5B5M - chains C and M of the 36 polymer chains in the assembly; structure by X-ray diffraction, 3.30 A resolution.

# Chain C
Name: Photosynthetic reaction center cytochrome c subunit
Source organism: Thermochromatium tepidum
Reference sequence: D2Z0P5 (D2Z0P5_THETI); residue numbers follow UniProt; this construct covers 1-333
Sequence (333 residues; numbered 1 to 333; the number before each row is that of its first residue):
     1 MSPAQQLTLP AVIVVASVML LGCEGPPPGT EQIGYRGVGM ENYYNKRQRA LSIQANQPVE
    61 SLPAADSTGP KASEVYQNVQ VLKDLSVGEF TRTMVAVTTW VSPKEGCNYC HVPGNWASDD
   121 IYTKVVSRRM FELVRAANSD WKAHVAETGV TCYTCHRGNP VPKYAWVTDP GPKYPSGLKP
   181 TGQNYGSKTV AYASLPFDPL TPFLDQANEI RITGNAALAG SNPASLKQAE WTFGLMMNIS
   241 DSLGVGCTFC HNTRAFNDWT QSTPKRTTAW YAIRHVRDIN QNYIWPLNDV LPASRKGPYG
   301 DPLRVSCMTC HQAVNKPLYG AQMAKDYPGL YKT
Unresolved in the structure: 1-16
Metal / ion sites: Sr2+: Tyr43 (shared with 1 residue of chain L); heme Fe (4 sites), coordinated by Met94, His111, Met130, His144, His156, Met236, His251, His311
Ligand contacts:
  - heme (HEM), molecule 1: Tyr76, Gln77, Asn78, Val79, Gln80, Val81, Leu82, Phe90, Met94, Val95, Val97, Thr98, Val101, Ser102, Cys107, Cys110, His111, Trp116, Ala117, Lys124, Ser127, Arg128, Phe131
  - heme (HEM), molecule 2: Val97, Val101, Tyr109, Tyr122, Thr123, Val126, Ser127, Met130, Phe131, Leu133, Val134, Thr151, Cys152, Cys155, His156, Pro160, Val161, Pro162, Ala165, Ile279, Ile284, Leu291, Arg295, Leu303, Arg304, Val305, Cys310
  - heme (HEM), molecule 3: His144, Val145, Ala146, Thr148, Gly149, Val150, Thr154, Leu204, Ile239, Leu243, Phe249, Lys265, Thr268, Ala269, Ala272, Ile273, Val276, Val305, Ser306, Cys307, Cys310, His311, Asn315, Lys316, Pro317
  - heme (HEM), molecule 4: Ile210, Arg211, Ile212, Thr213, Thr232, Phe233, Met236, Met237, Ile239, Ser240, Leu243, Val245, Gly246, Cys247, Cys250, His251, Phe256, Asn257, Trp259, Arg266, Ala269, Trp270, Ile273, Arg274
UniProt features mapped onto this chain:
  - binding site (heme): Met94, Cys107, Cys110, His111, Met130, His144, Cys152, Cys155, His156, Met236, Cys247, Cys250, His251, Cys307, Cys310, His311
  - lipidation: Cys23 (N-palmitoyl cysteine)

# Chain M
Name: Photosynthetic reaction center M subunit
Source organism: Thermochromatium tepidum
Reference sequence: A8ASG6 (A8ASG6_THETI); residues 1-319 here = UniProt positions 1-319
Sequence (319 residues; each row starts with the number of its first residue):
     1 MPEYQNIFTA VQVRAPAYPG VPLPKGNLPR IGRPIFSYWL GKIGDAQIGP IYLGLTGTLS
    61 IFFGLVAISI IGFNMLASVH WDVFQFLKHF FWLGLEPPPP QYGLRIPPLS EGGWWLMAGL
   121 FLTLSILLWW VRTYKRAEAL GMSQHLSWAF AAAIFFYLVL GFIRPVMMGS WAKAVPFGIF
   181 PHLDWTAAFS IRYGNLYYNP FHMLSIAFLY GSALLFAMHG ATILSVSRFG GDREIDQITH
   241 RGTAAERAAL FWRWTMGFNV TMESIHRWAW WCAVLTVITA GIGILLSGTV VDNWYLWAVK
   301 HGMAPAYPEV VTAVNPYET
Unresolved in the structure: 1
Metal / ion sites: Fe ion: His219, Glu234, His266 (shared with 2 residues of chain L)
Ligand contacts:
  - bacteriochlorophyll a (BCL), molecule 1: Ile68, Leu122, Ile126, Ala153, Phe156, Tyr157, Leu160, Phe177, Trp185, Thr186, Ala187, Phe189, Ser190, Leu196, Tyr197, His202, Ser205, Ile206, Leu209, Tyr210, Thr276, Ala280, Gly283, Ile284
  - bacteriochlorophyll a (BCL), molecule 2: Leu122, Phe156, Tyr157, Leu160, Val175, Ile179, His182, Leu183, Thr186
  - bacteriochlorophyll a (BCL), molecule 3: Thr186, Tyr197, Tyr210
  - bacteriochlorophyll a (BCL), molecule 4: Tyr197, Met203, Ile206, Ala207, Tyr210, Gly211, Leu214
  - bacteriopheophytin a (BPH), molecule 1: Ser60, Ile61, Phe62, Gly64, Leu65, Ser125, Ile126, Trp129, Thr133, Leu146, Ala149, Phe150, Ala153, Ala273, Val274, Val277
  - bacteriopheophytin a (BPH), molecule 2: Tyr210, Ala213, Leu214, Ala217, Met218, Trp252
  - spirilloxanthin (CRT): Ile68, Ile71, Gly72, Phe73, Met75, Phe86, Phe90, Trp115, Leu116, Gly119, Leu120, Thr123, Tyr157, Leu160, Gly161, Phe162, Trp171, Val175, Pro176, Phe177, Gly178, His182
  - menaquinone 8 (MQ8): Leu214, Leu215, Met218, His219, Thr222, Ala245, Ala248, Ala249, Trp252, Met256, Phe258, Asn259, Val260, Thr261, Met262, Ile265, Trp268
  - phosphatidylglycerol (PGW; (1R)-2-{[(S)-{[(2S)-2,3-dihydroxypropyl]oxy}(hydroxy)phosphoryl]oxy}-1-[(hexadecanoyloxy)methyl]ethyl (9Z)-octadec-9-enoate): Ile31, Gly32, Arg33, Ile35, Ile48

# Interface between chain C and chain M
Residue-residue contacts (92):
  Ile33(C) - Val311(M)
  Tyr35(C) - Tyr307(M)  hydrophobic
  Tyr35(C) - Pro308(M)
  Tyr35(C) - Val310(M)  hydrophobic
  Val38(C) - Tyr307(M)  hydrophobic
  Lys173(C) - Ala77(M)
  Lys173(C) - Ser78(M)
  Lys173(C) - His80(M)
  Tyr174(C) - Ser78(M)
  Tyr174(C) - His80(M)
  Pro175(C) - Ala77(M)
  Gly177(C) - Ser110(M)
  Leu178(C) - Asn74(M)
  Leu178(C) - Ala77(M)  hydrophobic
  Leu178(C) - Ser110(M)
  Lys179(C) - Ser110(M)  hydrogen bond (backbone-backbone)
  Lys179(C) - Glu111(M)
  Thr181(C) - Gly94(M)
  Gln183(C) - Glu96(M)  hydrogen bond
  Asn184(C) - Trp92(M)
  Asn184(C) - Glu96(M)  hydrogen bond
  Asn184(C) - Pro181(M)
  Tyr185(C) - Gln85(M)
  Tyr185(C) - His89(M)  hydrogen bond
  Tyr185(C) - Trp92(M)
  Gly186(C) - His89(M)  hydrogen bond (backbone-side chain)
  Tyr192(C) - Trp92(M)  hydrogen bond (backbone-side chain)
  Ser194(C) - Phe180(M)
  Ser194(C) - Pro181(M)
  Ser194(C) - Asp184(M)  hydrogen bond
  Leu195(C) - Asp184(M)  hydrogen bond (backbone-side chain)
  Arg211(C) - Tyr317(M)  hydrogen bond
  Ile212(C) - Arg192(M)
  Thr213(C) - Asn293(M)
  Gly214(C) - Asp292(M)
  Gly214(C) - Asn293(M)  hydrogen bond (backbone-side chain)
  Asn215(C) - Leu296(M)
  Ala216(C) - Asn293(M)
  Ala216(C) - Leu296(M)
  Ala217(C) - Val291(M)
  Ala217(C) - Asp292(M)  hydrogen bond (backbone-backbone)
  Ala217(C) - Asn293(M)  hydrogen bond (backbone-backbone)
  Ala217(C) - Leu296(M)
  Ala217(C) - Trp297(M)
  Leu218(C) - Val290(M)
  Leu218(C) - Asp292(M)
  Leu218(C) - Lys300(M)
  Ala219(C) - Gly288(M)
  Ala219(C) - Val290(M)  hydrogen bond (backbone-backbone)
  Ala219(C) - Asp292(M)
  Asn222(C) - Arg192(M)  hydrogen bond (backbone-side chain)
  Asn222(C) - Asp292(M)  hydrogen bond
  Ala224(C) - Arg192(M)  hydrogen bond (backbone-side chain)
  Ser225(C) - Lys173(M)
  Ser225(C) - Arg192(M)
  Leu226(C) - Lys173(M)
  Leu226(C) - Trp185(M)
  Leu226(C) - Ala188(M)
  Leu226(C) - Phe189(M)
  Lys227(C) - Glu96(M)  salt bridge
  Lys227(C) - Pro97(M)
  Ala229(C) - Arg192(M)
  Glu230(C) - Ala188(M)
  Phe233(C) - Ala187(M)  hydrophobic
  Arg254(C) - Asn195(M)
  Arg254(C) - Tyr198(M)  hydrogen bond
  Arg254(C) - Tyr295(M)  hydrogen bond
  Arg254(C) - Pro305(M)  hydrogen bond (side chain-backbone)
  Arg254(C) - Tyr307(M)
  Phe256(C) - Ile191(M)  hydrophobic
  Trp259(C) - Ala313(M)  hydrogen bond (backbone-backbone)
  Trp259(C) - Val314(M)
  Trp259(C) - Asn315(M)
  Trp259(C) - Pro316(M)
  Thr260(C) - Glu309(M)
  Thr260(C) - Val311(M)
  Thr260(C) - Thr312(M)  hydrogen bond (backbone-side chain)
  Gln261(C) - Tyr295(M)  hydrogen bond
  Ser262(C) - Val311(M)
  Ser262(C) - Thr312(M)  hydrogen bond (backbone-backbone)
  Ser262(C) - Ala313(M)  hydrogen bond (backbone-backbone)
  Thr263(C) - Val311(M)
  Thr263(C) - Thr312(M)
  Thr263(C) - Ala313(M)
  Pro264(C) - Thr312(M)
  Pro264(C) - Ala313(M)
  Thr267(C) - Ala313(M)
  Thr267(C) - Val314(M)  hydrogen bond (side chain-backbone)
  Trp270(C) - Pro316(M)  hydrophobic
  Trp270(C) - Tyr317(M)
  Tyr271(C) - Thr319(M)
  Arg274(C) - Tyr317(M)  hydrogen bond
Interface residues without a listed pair, chain C (52 interface residues in all): Gly34, Pro172, Ala193, Glu209, Thr253, Asn257
Interface residues without a listed pair, chain M (54 interface residues in all): Val79, Trp81, Leu93, Trp114, Ala172, Gly194, Ala304, Ala306

# In short
The interface between chain C and chain M involves 52 residues on one side and 54 on the other, with 26
hydrogen bonds and 1 salt bridge. Among the polar pairs are Lys227(C)-Glu96(M), Gln183(C)-Glu96(M) and
Asn184(C)-Glu96(M). Ligands of chain C: 4 copies of heme.
Here chain C is Photosynthetic reaction center cytochrome c subunit and chain M is Photosynthetic reaction
center M subunit, both from Thermochromatium tepidum. Entry 5B5M (Crystal structure of the Sr-substituted
LH1-RC complex from Tch. tepidum) was determined by X-ray diffraction, deposited together with 5B5N.
